5TGS - chains A and B; structure by X-ray diffraction, 2.55 A resolution.

Chain A (and B):
Molecule: 7-carboxy-7-deazaguanine synthase
From: Bacillus subtilis
Notes: EC 4.3.99.3; chain B of this document is another copy of the same molecule, construct and numbering; everything in this record applies to it too
UniProt: O31677 (QUEE_BACSU); numbering as in UniProt (aligned over 1-243)
Sequence (263 residues; row label = number of the first residue in the row; numbers below 1 keep their minus sign (Met-19 is residue -19)):
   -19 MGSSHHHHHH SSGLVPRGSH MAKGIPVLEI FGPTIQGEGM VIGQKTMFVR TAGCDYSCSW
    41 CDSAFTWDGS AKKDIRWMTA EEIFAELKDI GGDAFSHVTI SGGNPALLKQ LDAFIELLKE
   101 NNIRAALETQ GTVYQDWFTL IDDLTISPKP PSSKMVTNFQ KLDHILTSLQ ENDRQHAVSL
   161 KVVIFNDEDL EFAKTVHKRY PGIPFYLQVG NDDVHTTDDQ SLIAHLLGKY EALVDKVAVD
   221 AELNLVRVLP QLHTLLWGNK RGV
Unresolved in the structure: -19 to 1, 195-200, 238-243 (chain B: -19 to 1, 194-200, 240-243)
Differences from the reference sequence: initiating methionine (-19); expression tag (-18 to 0)
UniProt features mapped onto this chain:
  - binding site (substrate): Ile15 to Gly17, Arg30, Ser81
  - binding site ([4Fe-4S] cluster): Cys34, Cys38, Cys41
  - binding site (Mg(2+)): Ser43
  - binding site (S-adenosyl-L-methionine): Gly83, Ser127 to Lys129
Bound ions: 4Fe-4S cluster Fe: Cys34, Cys38, Cys41 (together with methionine)
Ligand contacts:
  - methionine (MET): Glu18, Arg30, Asp42, Ser43, Gly82, Gly83, Glu108, Lys129
  - 4Fe-4S cluster (SF4): Cys34, Tyr36, Ser37, Cys38, Trp40, Cys41, Thr46, Trp47, Gly82, Gly83, Gln110, Lys129
What the authors report for this chain:
  - catalytic residues: Arg30 (proposed by the authors, not directly observed)

Chain A / chain B interface:
Residue-residue contacts - 71 pairs, chain A then chain B:
  Pro13(A) - Ala218(B)
  Ile15(A) - Tyr210(B)
  Ile15(A) - Val214(B)  hydrophobic
  Met20(A) - Arg227(B)  hydrogen bond (backbone-side chain)
  Val21(A) - Arg227(B)
  Ile22(A) - Ile22(B)  hydrophobic
  Ile22(A) - Arg227(B)  hydrogen bond (backbone-side chain)
  Ile22(A) - Leu229(B)
  Gly23(A) - Val226(B)
  Gly23(A) - Arg227(B)
  Gly23(A) - Val228(B)  hydrogen bond (backbone-backbone)
  Gly23(A) - Leu229(B)
  Gln24(A) - Asn224(B)  hydrogen bond (side chain-backbone)
  Gln24(A) - Val226(B)
  Gln24(A) - Arg227(B)
  Lys25(A) - Val217(B)  hydrogen bond (side chain-backbone)
  Lys25(A) - Ala218(B)
  Lys25(A) - Asp220(B)  hydrogen bond (side chain-backbone)
  Lys25(A) - Leu223(B)  hydrogen bond (side chain-backbone)
  Lys25(A) - Asn224(B)  hydrogen bond
  Lys25(A) - Val226(B)  hydrogen bond (backbone-backbone)
  Asp73(A) - Ala221(B)
  Asp73(A) - Asn224(B)  hydrogen bond (backbone-side chain)
  Ala74(A) - Ala218(B)
  Ala74(A) - Val219(B)
  Ala74(A) - Asp220(B)
  Ala74(A) - Ala221(B)  hydrophobic
  Ala74(A) - Asn224(B)
  Phe75(A) - Asn224(B)  hydrogen bond (backbone-side chain)
  Ser76(A) - Asn224(B)  hydrogen bond
  Ser76(A) - Leu225(B)
  Arg104(A) - Leu225(B)
  Ile203(A) - Leu207(B)  hydrophobic
  Leu207(A) - Leu235(B)
  Leu207(A) - Leu236(B)
  Tyr210(A) - Ile15(B)
  Tyr210(A) - Leu232(B)
  Tyr210(A) - Leu236(B)  hydrophobic
  Glu211(A) - Trp237(B)  hydrogen bond
  Val214(A) - Ile15(B)  hydrophobic
  Val217(A) - Lys25(B)  hydrogen bond (backbone-side chain)
  Ala218(A) - Pro13(B)
  Ala218(A) - Lys25(B)
  Ala218(A) - Ala74(B)
  Asp220(A) - Lys25(B)  hydrogen bond (backbone-side chain)
  Ala221(A) - Asp73(B)
  Ala221(A) - Ala74(B)  hydrophobic
  Leu223(A) - Lys25(B)  hydrogen bond (backbone-side chain)
  Asn224(A) - Gln24(B)  hydrogen bond (backbone-side chain)
  Asn224(A) - Lys25(B)  hydrogen bond
  Asn224(A) - Asp73(B)  hydrogen bond (side chain-backbone)
  Asn224(A) - Ala74(B)
  Asn224(A) - Phe75(B)  hydrogen bond (side chain-backbone)
  Asn224(A) - Ser76(B)  hydrogen bond
  Leu225(A) - Ser76(B)
  Val226(A) - Gln24(B)  hydrogen bond (backbone-side chain)
  Val226(A) - Lys25(B)  hydrogen bond (backbone-backbone)
  Arg227(A) - Met20(B)
  Arg227(A) - Val21(B)
  Arg227(A) - Ile22(B)  hydrogen bond (side chain-backbone)
  Arg227(A) - Gly23(B)
  Arg227(A) - Gln24(B)
  Val228(A) - Gly23(B)  hydrogen bond (backbone-backbone)
  Leu229(A) - Ile22(B)
  Leu229(A) - Gly23(B)
  Pro230(A) - Leu232(B)
  Leu232(A) - Tyr210(B)
  Leu232(A) - Leu229(B)  hydrophobic
  Leu235(A) - Leu207(B)
  Leu236(A) - Tyr210(B)  hydrophobic
  Trp237(A) - Glu211(B)
Interface residues without a listed pair, chain A (35 interface residues in all): Val219
Interface residues without a listed pair, chain B (35 interface residues in all): Arg104, Asp215, Pro230

Overview:
The chain A/chain B interface involves 35 residues from each chain, with 25 hydrogen bonds. Among the polar
pairs are Met20(A)-Arg227(B), Ile22(A)-Arg227(B) and Gln24(A)-Asn224(B). Ligands of chain A: 4Fe-4S cluster
and methionine. The paper reports the catalytic residue Arg30(A).
Chain A and chain B are both 7-carboxy-7-deazaguanine synthase (Bacillus subtilis); the structure, Crystal
Structure of QueE from Bacillus subtilis with methionine bound, was determined by X-ray diffraction.
